3O6R - chains A and B; structure by X-ray diffraction, 2.60 A resolution.

# Chain A (and B)
Name: Chlorocatechol 1,2-dioxygenase
Organism: Rhodococcus opacus
Notes: EC 1.13.11.-; chain B of this document is another copy of the same molecule, construct and numbering; everything in this record applies to it too
UniProt: O67987 (CLCA_RHOOP); residues 1-257 here = UniProt positions 1-257
Amino-acid sequence (257 residues; row label = number of the first residue in the row):
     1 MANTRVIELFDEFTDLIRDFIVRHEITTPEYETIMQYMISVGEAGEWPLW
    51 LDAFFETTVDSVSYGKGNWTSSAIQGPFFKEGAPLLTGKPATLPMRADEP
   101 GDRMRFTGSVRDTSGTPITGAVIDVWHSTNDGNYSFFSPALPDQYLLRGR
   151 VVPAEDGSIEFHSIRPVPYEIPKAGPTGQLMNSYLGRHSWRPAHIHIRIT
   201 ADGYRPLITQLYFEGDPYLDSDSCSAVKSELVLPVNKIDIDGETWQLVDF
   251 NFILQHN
Not modelled in the structure: 1
Ion coordination: Fe ion: Tyr-134, His-194, His-196 (together with benzene-1,2,3-triol)
Residues lining bound ligands:
  - MYY ((2R)-3-(phosphonooxy)-2-(tetradecanoyloxy)propyl palmitate), molecule 1: Asn-3, Val-6, Leu-9, Phe-10, Phe-13, Met-38
  - MYY, molecule 2: Ile-17, Phe-20, Ile-21, Ile-26, Glu-30, Thr-33, Ile-34, Tyr-37, Met-38, Trp-47, Trp-50, Phe-55, Leu-180, Tyr-184
  - benzene-1,2,3-triol (PYG): Leu-49, Ile-74, Gly-76, Pro-77, Phe-78, Tyr-134, Tyr-169, Ile-171, Arg-191, His-194, His-196, Gln-210, Cys-224
Swiss-Prot annotation at these positions:
  - binding site (Fe cation): Tyr-134, Tyr-169, His-194, His-196

# Chain A / chain B interface
Pairs across the interface (87; chain A residue first):
  Ala-2(A) / Ser-183(B)  hydrogen bond (backbone-backbone)
  Ala-2(A) / Tyr-184(B)
  Ala-2(A) / Leu-185(B)
  Ala-2(A) / Gly-186(B)
  Asn-3(A) / Tyr-184(B)  hydrogen bond (backbone-backbone)
  Arg-5(A) / His-24(B)  hydrogen bond (side chain-backbone)
  Arg-5(A) / Glu-30(B)  salt bridge
  Ile-7(A) / Leu-185(B)
  Ile-7(A) / Arg-187(B)
  Leu-9(A) / Phe-20(B)
  Leu-9(A) / His-24(B)
  Phe-10(A) / Trp-50(B)  hydrophobic
  Phe-10(A) / Phe-54(B)  hydrophobic
  Phe-10(A) / Leu-180(B)  hydrophobic
  Phe-10(A) / Leu-185(B)  hydrophobic
  Asp-11(A) / Arg-187(B)  salt bridge
  Glu-12(A) / Phe-20(B)
  Glu-12(A) / Arg-23(B)  salt bridge
  Glu-12(A) / His-24(B)  salt bridge
  Phe-13(A) / Ile-17(B)  hydrophobic
  Phe-13(A) / Phe-20(B)  hydrophobic
  Leu-16(A) / Leu-16(B)  hydrophobic
  Ile-17(A) / Phe-13(B)  hydrophobic
  Ile-17(A) / Phe-55(B)  hydrophobic
  Arg-18(A) / Phe-54(B)  hydrogen bond (side chain-backbone)
  Arg-18(A) / Phe-55(B)
  Arg-18(A) / Thr-58(B)
  Phe-20(A) / Leu-9(B)
  Phe-20(A) / Glu-12(B)
  Phe-20(A) / Phe-13(B)
  Phe-20(A) / Leu-16(B)  hydrophobic
  Ile-21(A) / Phe-55(B)  hydrophobic
  Ile-21(A) / Thr-58(B)
  Ile-21(A) / Val-59(B)  hydrophobic
  Ile-21(A) / Val-62(B)  hydrophobic
  Val-22(A) / Thr-58(B)
  Arg-23(A) / Glu-12(B)  salt bridge
  His-24(A) / Arg-5(B)  hydrogen bond (backbone-side chain)
  His-24(A) / Leu-9(B)
  His-24(A) / Glu-12(B)  salt bridge
  Glu-25(A) / Arg-5(B)  hydrogen bond (backbone-side chain)
  Glu-25(A) / Val-62(B)
  Ile-26(A) / Val-59(B)
  Ile-26(A) / Val-62(B)
  Thr-27(A) / Val-59(B)
  Thr-27(A) / Ser-63(B)
  Thr-28(A) / Val-59(B)
  Thr-28(A) / Ser-63(B)
  Glu-30(A) / Arg-5(B)  salt bridge
  Tyr-31(A) / Leu-51(B)  hydrogen bond (side chain-backbone)
  Tyr-31(A) / Asp-52(B)  hydrogen bond
  Tyr-31(A) / Glu-56(B)
  Tyr-31(A) / Val-59(B)  hydrophobic
  Met-35(A) / Pro-48(B)  hydrophobic
  Met-35(A) / Leu-51(B)  hydrophobic
  Met-38(A) / Trp-47(B)  hydrophobic
  Met-38(A) / Leu-51(B)  hydrophobic
  Ile-39(A) / Trp-47(B)  hydrophobic
  Ile-39(A) / Pro-48(B)
  Trp-47(A) / Met-38(B)  hydrophobic
  Pro-48(A) / Met-35(B)  hydrophobic
  Trp-50(A) / Phe-10(B)  hydrophobic
  Leu-51(A) / Tyr-31(B)  hydrogen bond (backbone-side chain)
  Leu-51(A) / Met-35(B)  hydrophobic
  Asp-52(A) / Tyr-31(B)  hydrogen bond
  Asp-52(A) / Met-35(B)
  Phe-54(A) / Phe-10(B)  hydrophobic
  Phe-54(A) / Arg-18(B)  hydrogen bond (backbone-side chain)
  Phe-55(A) / Ile-17(B)  hydrophobic
  Phe-55(A) / Arg-18(B)
  Thr-58(A) / Arg-18(B)
  Thr-58(A) / Ile-21(B)
  Thr-58(A) / Val-22(B)
  Val-59(A) / Ile-21(B)  hydrophobic
  Val-59(A) / Tyr-31(B)  hydrophobic
  Val-62(A) / Val-22(B)  hydrophobic
  Val-62(A) / Ile-26(B)
  Ser-63(A) / Thr-28(B)
  Leu-180(A) / Phe-10(B)  hydrophobic
  Ser-183(A) / Asn-3(B)  hydrogen bond (backbone-side chain)
  Tyr-184(A) / Asn-3(B)
  Tyr-184(A) / Val-6(B)
  Tyr-184(A) / Ile-7(B)
  Leu-185(A) / Val-6(B)  hydrophobic
  Gly-186(A) / Asn-3(B)
  Arg-187(A) / Ile-7(B)
  Arg-187(A) / Asp-11(B)  salt bridge
Also at the interface, not in a pair above, chain A (47 interface residues in all): Val-6, Thr-14, Glu-56, Ser-61
Also at the interface, not in a pair above, chain B (44 interface residues in all): Thr-14, Glu-25, Ile-39

# Overview
Chain A and chain B form an interface of 47 and 44 residues respectively; the contacts include 12 hydrogen
bonds and 8 salt bridges. Polar contacts include Arg-5(A)/Glu-30(B), Asp-11(A)/Arg-187(B) and
Glu-12(A)/Arg-23(B). Chain A binds compound MYY and benzene-1,2,3-triol.
Both chains are Chlorocatechol 1,2-dioxygenase (Rhodococcus opacus). Entry 3O6R (Crystal Structure of
4-Chlorocatechol Dioxygenase from Rhodococcus opacus 1CP in complex with pyrogallol) was determined by X-ray
diffraction (same publication as 3O5U and 3O32).
